4LX0 - chains A and B; structure by X-ray diffraction, 2.19 A resolution.

[Chain A]
Protein: Ras-related protein Rab-11A
Source organism: Homo sapiens
Notes: fragment: Dilute domain residues 1456-1848
Reference sequence: P62491 (RB11A_HUMAN); residues 1-177 here = UniProt positions 1-177
Chain sequence (177 residues; row label = number of the first residue in the row):
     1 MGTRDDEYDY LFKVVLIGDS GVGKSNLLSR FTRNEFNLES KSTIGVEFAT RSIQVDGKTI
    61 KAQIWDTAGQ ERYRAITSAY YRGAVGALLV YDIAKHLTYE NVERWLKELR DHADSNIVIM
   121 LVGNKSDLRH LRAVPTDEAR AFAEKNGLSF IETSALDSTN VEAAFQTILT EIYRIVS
Unresolved in the structure: 1-6
Metal / ion sites: Mg2+: Ser25, Thr43 (together with GDP)
Small-molecule neighbours: beryllium trifluoride / GDP: Asp19, Ser20, Gly21, Val22, Gly23, Lys24, Ser25, Asn26, Phe36, Asn37, Leu38, Ser40, Lys41, Ser42, Thr43, Thr67, Ala68, Gly69, Gln70, Asn124, Lys125, Asp127, Leu128, Ser154, Ala155, Leu156
Swiss-Prot annotation at these positions:
  - motif: Phe36 to Glu47 (Switch 1), Thr67 to Gly86 (Switch 2)
  - binding site (GTP): Ser20, Gly21, Val22, Gly23, Lys24, Ser25, Asn26, Asn37, Leu38, Ser40, Ser42, Thr43, Gly69, Asn124, Lys125, Asp127, Ala155, Leu156
  - binding site (Mg(2+)): Ser25, Thr43, Asp66
  - modified residue: Gly2 (N-acetylglycine)
  - glycosylation: Arg4 (Microbial infection: N-beta-linked (GlcNAc) arginine)
  - mutagenesis: Lys13 (K13N: Abolishes SH3BP5-mediated guanine nucleotide exchange), Val22 (V22M: Impairs protein folding), Lys24 (K24R: Impairs protein folding and decreases affinity for guanine nucleotides), Ser25 (S25N: Dominant-negative mutant (GDP-bound form). Induces increased number of binucleated cells, indicating defects in cytokinesis. Inhibits the transport of NPC1L1 to the plama membrane ...), Phe36 (F36A: Nearly abolishes SH3BP5-mediated guanine nucleotide exchange), Leu38 (L38A: Decreases SH3BP5-mediated guanine nucleotide exchange; L38P: Nearly abolishes SH3BP5-mediated guanine nucleotide exchange), Ser40 (S40F: Nearly abolishes SH3BP5-mediated guanine nucleotide exchange), Lys41 (K41A: Mildly decreases SH3BP5-mediated guanine nucleotide exchange; K41P: Abolishes SH3BP5-mediated guanine nucleotide exchange), Ile44 (I44A: Abolishes SH3BP5-mediated guanine nucleotide exchange), Gln70 (Q70L: Constitutively active mutant (GTP-bound form). Decreases GTPase activity ...), Arg82 (R82C: Decreases SH3BP5-mediated guanine nucleotide exchange), Ser154 (S154L: Impairs protein folding)
What the authors report for this chain:
  - contacts within the chain: Gly45-Ala68 (hydrogen bond), Leu16-Thr67
  - conformationally variable residues (side-chain flip): Thr67, Tyr80

[Chain B]
Protein: Unconventional myosin-Vb
Source organism: Homo sapiens
Reference sequence: Q9ULV0 (MYO5B_HUMAN); numbering as in UniProt (aligned over 1456-1848)
Chain sequence (427 residues; numbered 1423 to 1848 plus 3 insertion-coded residues; 2 numbers in that range are skipped by the numbering (no residue carries them; nothing is unmodelled there); the number before each row is that of its first residue; a row labelled like 1452A-1452C holds insertion residues (1452A, then the next letters in order)):
  1423 MRSETMSYYH HHHHHDYDIP TTENLYFQGA
1452A-1452C MGS
  1455 MQVTVQRKEK DFQGMLEYHK EDEALLIRNL VTDLKPQMLS GTVPCLPAYI LYMCIRHADY
  1515 TNDDLKVHSL LTSTINGIKK VLKKHNDDFE MTSFWLSNTC RLLHCLKQYS GDEGFMTQNT
  1575 AKQNEHCLKN FDLTEYRQVL SDLSIQIYQQ LIKIAEGVLQ PMIVSAMLEN ESIQGLSGVK
  1635 PTGYRKRSSS MADGDNSYCL EAIIRQMNAF HTVMCDQGLD PEIILQVFKQ LFYMINAVTL
  1695 NNLLLRKDVC SWSTGMQLRY NISQLEEWLR GRNLHQSGAV QTMEPLIQAA QLLQLKKKTQ
  1755 EDAEAICSLC TSLSTQQIVK ILNLYTPLNE FEERVTVAFI RTIQAQLQER NDPQQLLLDA
  1815 KHMFPVLFPF NPSSLTMDSI HIPACLNLEF LNEV
Unresolved in the structure: 1423-1446, 1452A-1452C, 1632-1649
Construct notes: expression tag (1423-1452, 1452A-1452C, 1455)
Swiss-Prot annotation at these positions:
  - natural variant: Gln1467 to Val1848 (deletion: In DIAR2), Leu1556 (L1556R: In DIAR2), Gln1600 to Val1848 (deletion: In DIAR2), Arg1795 to Val1848 (deletion: In DIAR2)
  - mutagenesis: Tyr1714 (Y1714E: Abolishes interaction with RAB11A; has no effect on RAB8A interaction), Gln1748 (Q1748R: Abolishes interaction with RAB11A; has no effect on RAB8A interaction)
What the authors report for this chain:
  - contacts within the chain: His1522-Tyr1590 (hydrogen bond)
  - specificity-determining residues: His1522, Leu1556 (proposed by the authors, not directly observed)

[Chain A / chain B interface]
Residue-residue contacts (39; chain A residue first):
  Leu11(A) with Gln1628(B)
  Lys13(A) with Gln1628(B), hydrogen bond (side chain-backbone); Gly1629(B)
  Arg33(A) with Arg1724(B)
  Ile44(A) with Gln1745(B); Leu1763(B), hydrophobic
  Gly45(A) with Gln1748(B)
  Val46(A) with Met1710(B), hydrophobic; Arg1713(B); Gln1748(B), hydrogen bond (backbone-side chain)
  Phe48(A) with Ile1627(B), hydrophobic; Met1710(B); Tyr1714(B), hydrophobic; Ser1717(B)
  Ala49(A) with Glu1721(B)
  Thr50(A) with Gln1718(B); Glu1721(B), hydrogen bond (backbone-side chain)
  Gln63(A) with Ile1627(B); Tyr1714(B)
  Trp65(A) with Ile1627(B), hydrophobic; Gln1628(B); Leu1630(B), hydrophobic
  Glu71(A) with Lys1750(B), hydrogen bond (backbone-side chain)
  Arg72(A) with Ala1759(B)
  Tyr73(A) with Leu1749(B); Leu1763(B), hydrophobic
  Ala75(A) with Met1710(B), hydrophobic; Gln1748(B)
  Ile76(A) with Gln1748(B), hydrogen bond (backbone-backbone); Leu1749(B); Lys1750(B); Lys1751(B); Tyr1779(B)
  Thr77(A) with Trp1706(B)
  Ala79(A) with Gly1629(B)
  Tyr80(A) with Gly1629(B); Met1710(B), hydrophobic
  Arg82(A) with Gln1628(B); Gly1629(B)
Other interface residues (no listed pair), chain A (24 interface residues in all): Glu35, Glu47, Arg74, Gly83
Other interface residues (no listed pair), chain B (23 interface residues in all): Leu1747, Glu1755, Glu1786
From the paper, about this interface:
  - interface residues, chain A: Ile44(A), Tyr73(A)

[In short]
24 residues of chain A face 23 of chain B across their interface; the contacts include 5 hydrogen bonds. Polar
contacts include Lys13(A)-Gln1628(B), Val46(A)-Gln1748(B) and Thr50(A)-Glu1721(B). Bound to chain A: beryllium
trifluoride / GDP. The paper reports interface residues Ile44(A) and Tyr73(A); specificity determinants
His1522(B) and Leu1556(B).
Here chain A is Ras-related protein Rab-11A and chain B is Unconventional myosin-Vb, both from Homo sapiens.
Entry 4LX0 (Crystal structure of Myo5b globular tail domain in complex with active Rab11a) was determined by
X-ray diffraction together with 4LWZ, 4LX1 and 4LX2 from the same study.
